Entry 8A9Y (electron microscopy, 3.50 A resolution); this record covers chains T and A of the 6 polymer chains in the assembly.

== Chain T ==
Protein: DUF4960 domain-containing protein
Source organism: Bacteroides thetaiotaomicron (strain ATCC 29148 / DSM 2079 / JCM 5827 / CCUG 10774 / NCTC 10582 / VPI-5482 / E50)
UniProtKB: Q8A6W5 (Q8A6W5_BACTN); residues -22 to 438 here correspond to UniProt positions 1-461 (UniProt number = residue number + 23)
Chain sequence (461 residues; each row starts with the number of its first residue; numbers below 1 keep their minus sign (Met-22 is residue -22)):
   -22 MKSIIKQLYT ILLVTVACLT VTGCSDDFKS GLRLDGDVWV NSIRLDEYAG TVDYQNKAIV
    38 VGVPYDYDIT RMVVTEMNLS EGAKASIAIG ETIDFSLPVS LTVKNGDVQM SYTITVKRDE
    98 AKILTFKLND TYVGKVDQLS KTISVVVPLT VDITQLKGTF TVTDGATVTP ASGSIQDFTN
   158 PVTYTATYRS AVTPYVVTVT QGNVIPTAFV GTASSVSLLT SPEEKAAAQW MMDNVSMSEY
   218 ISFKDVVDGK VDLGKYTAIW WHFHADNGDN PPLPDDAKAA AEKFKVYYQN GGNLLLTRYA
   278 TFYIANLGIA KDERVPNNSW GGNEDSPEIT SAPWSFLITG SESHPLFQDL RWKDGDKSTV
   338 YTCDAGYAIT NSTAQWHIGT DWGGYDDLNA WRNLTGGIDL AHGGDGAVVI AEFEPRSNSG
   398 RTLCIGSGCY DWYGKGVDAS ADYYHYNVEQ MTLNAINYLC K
Unresolved in the structure: -22 to 3, 98-438
What the authors report for this chain:
  - mutagenesis - W297A/W359A: abolished binding to FOS

== Chain A ==
Protein: SusC homolog
Source organism: Bacteroides thetaiotaomicron (strain ATCC 29148 / DSM 2079 / JCM 5827 / CCUG 10774 / NCTC 10582 / VPI-5482 / E50)
UniProtKB: Q8A6W3 (Q8A6W3_BACTN); residues -24 to 1016 here correspond to UniProt positions 1-1041 (UniProt number = residue number + 25)
Chain sequence (1041 residues; numbered -24 to 1016; the number before each row is that of its first residue; numbers below 1 keep their minus sign (Met-24 is residue -24)):
   -24 MPGIMKNKKL LCSVCFLFAF MSALWGQNIT VKGNVTSKTD GQPIIGASVV ETTATTNGTI
    36 TDFDGNFTLS VPVNSTLKIT YIGYKPVTVK AAAIVNVLLE EDTQMVDEVV VTGYTTQRKA
    96 DLTGAVSVVK VDEIQKQGEN NPVKALQGRV PGMNITADGN PSGSATVRIR GIGTLNNNDP
   156 LYIIDGVPTK AGMHELNGND IESIQVLKDA ASASIYGSRA ANGVIIITTK QGKKGQIKIN
   216 FDASVSASMY QSKMNVLNTE QYGRAMWQAY VNDGENPNGN ALGYAYNWGY NADGNPVLYG
   276 MTLSKYLDSK NTMPVADTDW FDEITRTGVI QQYNLSVSNG SEKGSSFFSL GYYKNLGVIK
   336 DTDFDRFSAR MNSDYKLIDD ILTIGQHFTL NRTSEVQAPG GIIETALDIP SAIPVYASDG
   396 SWGGPVGGWP DRRNPRAVLE YNKDNRYTYW RMFGDAYVNL TPFKGFNLRS TFGLDYANKQ
   456 ARYFTYPYQE GTQTNNGKSA VEAKQEHWTK WMWNAIATYQ LEVGKHRGDV MIGMELNRED
   516 DSHFSGYKED FSILTPDYMW PDAGSGTAQA YGAGEGYSLV SFFGKMNYSY ADRYLLSLTL
   576 RRDGSSRFGK NHRYATFPSV SLGWRITQEN FMKELTWLDD LKLRASWGQT GNQEISNLAR
   636 YTIYAPNYGT TDSFGGQSYG TAYDITGSNG GGVLPSGFKR NQIGNDNIKW ETTTQTNVGI
   696 DFSLFKQSLY GSLEYYYKKA TDILTEMAGV GVLGEGGSRW INSGAMKNQG FEFNLGYRNK
   756 TAFGLTYDLN GNISTYRNEI LELPETVAAN GKFGGNGVKS VVGHTYGAQV GYIADGIFKS
   816 QDEVDNHATQ EGAAVGRIRY RDIDHNGVID ERDQNWIYDP TPSFSYGLNI YLEYKNFDLT
   876 MFWQGVQGVD IISDVKKKSD FWSASNVGFL NKGTRLLNAW SPTNPNSDIP ALTRSDTNNE
   936 QRVSTYFVEN GSFLKLRNIQ LGYTVPAVIS KKMRMDRLRF YCSAQNLLTI KSKNFTGEDP
   996 ENPNFSYPIP VNITFGLNIG F
Unresolved in the structure: -24 to 83, 643-672
Bound ions: Mg2+: Asp837, Asp839, Asn841, Val843, Asp848
What the authors report for this chain:
  - contacts within the chain: Tyr89-Tyr191 (pi stacking), Tyr89-Phe558 (pi stacking)

== Chain T / chain A interface ==
Contacting residue pairs (30; chain T residue first):
  Phe5(T) - Val231(A)
  Phe5(T) - Leu232(A)
  Phe5(T) - Asn233(A)
  Phe5(T) - Asp292(A)
  Phe5(T) - Thr293(A)
  Phe5(T) - Asp294(A)
  Lys6(T) - Asp292(A)  hydrogen bond (side chain-backbone)
  Ser7(T) - Asn233(A)
  Ser7(T) - Glu235(A)
  Ser7(T) - Asp292(A)  hydrogen bond
  Leu9(T) - Glu235(A)
  Leu11(T) - Val290(A)  hydrophobic
  Asp12(T) - Lys280(A)  hydrogen bond (backbone-side chain)
  Gly13(T) - Lys280(A)
  Val15(T) - Lys280(A)
  Trp16(T) - Tyr281(A)  hydrogen bond
  Trp16(T) - Asn286(A)
  Tyr31(T) - Asn286(A)  hydrogen bond (backbone-side chain)
  Gln32(T) - Ser284(A)
  Gln32(T) - Lys285(A)
  Lys34(T) - Ser284(A)
  Lys81(T) - Thr277(A)
  Asp84(T) - Thr277(A)
  Asp84(T) - Leu278(A)  hydrogen bond (backbone-backbone)
  Val85(T) - Leu278(A)
  Gln86(T) - Ala260(A)
  Gln86(T) - Thr277(A)
  Gln86(T) - Leu278(A)  hydrogen bond (backbone-backbone)
  Gln86(T) - Ser279(A)
  Gln86(T) - Lys280(A)
Also at the interface, not in a pair above, chain T (17 interface residues in all): Met87
Also at the interface, not in a pair above, chain A (20 interface residues in all): Met276, Ala291, Ser386

== In short ==
The interface between chain T and chain A involves 17 residues on one side and 20 on the other; the contacts
include 7 hydrogen bonds. Polar contacts include Lys6(T)-Asp292(A), Ser7(T)-Asp292(A) and Asp12(T)-Lys280(A).
From the paper: W297A/W359A of chain T abolish binding to FOS; contacts within the chain involving Tyr89(A),
Tyr191(A) and Phe558(A).
Here chain T is DUF4960 domain-containing protein and chain A is SusC homolog, both from Bacteroides
thetaiotaomicron (strain ATCC 29148 / DSM 2079 / JCM 5827 / CCUG 10774 / NCTC 10582 / VPI-5482 / E50). Entry
8A9Y (Substrate-free levan utilisation machinery (utilisome)) was determined by electron microscopy (same
publication as 8AA0, 8AA1, 8AA2 and 8AA3).
